Entry 1LB2 (X-ray diffraction, 3.10 A resolution); this record covers chains B and E of the 5 polymer chains in the assembly.

== Chain B (and E) ==
Name: DNA-directed RNA polymerase alpha chain
Organism: Escherichia coli
Notes: EC 2.7.7.6; fragment: alpha CTD, alpha Carboxy terminal domain; chain E of this document is another copy of the same molecule, construct and numbering; everything in this record applies to it too
UniProt: P0A7Z4 (RPOA_ECOLI); residue numbers follow UniProt; this construct covers 246-329
Chain sequence (84 residues; each row starts with the number of its first residue):
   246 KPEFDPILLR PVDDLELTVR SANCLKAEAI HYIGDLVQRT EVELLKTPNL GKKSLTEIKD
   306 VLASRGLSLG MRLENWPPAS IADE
Not modelled in the structure: 246-249, 322-329 (chain E: 246-249, 316-329)
UniProt features mapped onto this chain:
  - modified residue: Arg265 (ADP-ribosylarginine), Lys297 (N6-acetyllysine), Lys298 (N6-acetyllysine)

== How chain B and chain E interact ==
Contacting residue pairs - 7 pairs, chain B then chain E:
  Leu290(B) with Lys298(E), hydrogen bond (backbone-side chain)
  Lys291(B) with Lys298(E); Glu302(E)
  Thr292(B) with Lys298(E)
  Pro293(B) with Lys298(E); Glu302(E)
  Leu295(B) with Lys298(E)
Interface residues without a listed pair, chain B (6 interface residues in all): Asn294
Interface residues without a listed pair, chain E (4 interface residues in all): Thr263, Thr301

== Overview ==
The interface between chain B and chain E involves 6 residues on one side and 4 on the other, with 1 hydrogen
bond. Its one hydrogen-bonded contact is Leu290(B)-Lys298(E).
Chain B and chain E are both DNA-directed RNA polymerase alpha chain (Escherichia coli); the structure,
Structure of the E. coli alpha C-terminal domain of RNA polymerase in complex with CAP and ..., was determined
by X-ray diffraction.
